PDB entry 6QL9 | X-ray diffraction, 2.82 A resolution | chains C and F of the 12 polymer chains in the assembly

# Chain C (and F)
Protein: Fatty acid synthase subunit alpha
From: Saccharomyces cerevisiae (strain ATCC 204508 / S288c)
Notes: EC 2.3.1.86, 1.1.1.100, 2.3.1.41; chain F of this document is another copy of the same molecule, construct and numbering; everything in this record applies to it too
Reference sequence: P19097 (FAS2_YEAST); residue numbers follow UniProt; this construct covers 1-1887
Chain sequence (1887 residues; row label = number of the first residue in the row):
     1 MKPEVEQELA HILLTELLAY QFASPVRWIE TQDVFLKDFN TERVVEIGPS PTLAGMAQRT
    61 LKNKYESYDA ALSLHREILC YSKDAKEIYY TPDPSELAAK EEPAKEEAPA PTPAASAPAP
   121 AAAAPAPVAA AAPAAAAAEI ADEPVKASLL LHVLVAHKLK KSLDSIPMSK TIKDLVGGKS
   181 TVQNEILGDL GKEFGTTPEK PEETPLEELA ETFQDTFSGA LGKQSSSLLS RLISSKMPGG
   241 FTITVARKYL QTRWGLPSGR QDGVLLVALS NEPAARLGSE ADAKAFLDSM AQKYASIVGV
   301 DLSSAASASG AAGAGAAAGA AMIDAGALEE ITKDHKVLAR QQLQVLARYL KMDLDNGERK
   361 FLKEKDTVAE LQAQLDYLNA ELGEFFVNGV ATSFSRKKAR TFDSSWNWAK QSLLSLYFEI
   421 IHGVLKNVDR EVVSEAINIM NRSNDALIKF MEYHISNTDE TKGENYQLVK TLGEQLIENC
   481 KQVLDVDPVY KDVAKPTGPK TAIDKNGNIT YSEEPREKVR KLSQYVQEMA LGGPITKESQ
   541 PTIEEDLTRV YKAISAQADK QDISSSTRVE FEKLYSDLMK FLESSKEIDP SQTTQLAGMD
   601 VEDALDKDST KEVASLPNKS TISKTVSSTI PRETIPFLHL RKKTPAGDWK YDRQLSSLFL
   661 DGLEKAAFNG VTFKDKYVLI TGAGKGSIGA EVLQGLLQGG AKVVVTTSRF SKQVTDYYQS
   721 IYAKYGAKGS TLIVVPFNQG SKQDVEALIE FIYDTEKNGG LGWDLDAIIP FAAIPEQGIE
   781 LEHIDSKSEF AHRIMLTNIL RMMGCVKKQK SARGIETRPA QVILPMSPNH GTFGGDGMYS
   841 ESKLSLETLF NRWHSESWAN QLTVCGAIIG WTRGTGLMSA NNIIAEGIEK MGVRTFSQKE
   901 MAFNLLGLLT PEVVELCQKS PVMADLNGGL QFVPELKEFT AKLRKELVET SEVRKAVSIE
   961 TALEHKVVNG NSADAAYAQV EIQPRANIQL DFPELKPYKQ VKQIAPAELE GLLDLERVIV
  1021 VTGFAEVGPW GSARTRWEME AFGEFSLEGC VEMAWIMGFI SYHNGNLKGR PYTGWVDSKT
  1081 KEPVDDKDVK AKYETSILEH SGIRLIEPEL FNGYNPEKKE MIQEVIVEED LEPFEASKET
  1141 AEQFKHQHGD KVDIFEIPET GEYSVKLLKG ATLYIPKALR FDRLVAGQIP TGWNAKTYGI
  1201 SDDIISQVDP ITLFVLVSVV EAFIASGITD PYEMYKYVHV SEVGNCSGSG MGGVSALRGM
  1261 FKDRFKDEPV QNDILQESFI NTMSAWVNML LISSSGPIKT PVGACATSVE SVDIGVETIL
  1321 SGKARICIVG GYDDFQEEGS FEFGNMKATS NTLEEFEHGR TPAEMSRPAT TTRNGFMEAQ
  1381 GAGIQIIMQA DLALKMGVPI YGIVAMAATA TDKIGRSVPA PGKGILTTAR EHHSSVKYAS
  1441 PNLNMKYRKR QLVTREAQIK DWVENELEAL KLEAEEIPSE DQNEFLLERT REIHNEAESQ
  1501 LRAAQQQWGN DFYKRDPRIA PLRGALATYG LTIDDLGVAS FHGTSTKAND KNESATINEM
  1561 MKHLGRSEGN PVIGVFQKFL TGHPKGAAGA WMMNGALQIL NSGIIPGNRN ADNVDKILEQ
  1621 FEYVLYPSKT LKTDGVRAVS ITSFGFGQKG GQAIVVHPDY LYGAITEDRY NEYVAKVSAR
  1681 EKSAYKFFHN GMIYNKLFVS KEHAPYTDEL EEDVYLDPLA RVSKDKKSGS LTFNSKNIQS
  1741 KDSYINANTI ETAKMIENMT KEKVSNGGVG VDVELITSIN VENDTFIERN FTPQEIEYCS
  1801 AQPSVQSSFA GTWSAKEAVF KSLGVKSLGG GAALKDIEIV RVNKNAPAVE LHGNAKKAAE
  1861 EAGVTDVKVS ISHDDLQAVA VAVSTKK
Unresolved in the structure: 97-139, 303-327, 540-598, 1887
UniProt features mapped onto this chain:
  - active site (For beta-ketoacyl synthase activity): Cys1305, His1542, His1583
  - binding site (acetyl-CoA): Asp1772 to Glu1774, Tyr1798, Ser1808, Glu1817 to Ser1827, Arg1841 to Lys1844, Ile1871 to His1873
  - binding site (Mg(2+)): Asp1772, Val1773, Glu1774, Ser1872, His1873
  - modified residue: Ser50 (Phosphoserine), Ser180 (O-(pantetheine 4'-phosphoryl)serine), Ser523 (Phosphoserine), Ser958 (Phosphoserine), Ser1440 (Phosphoserine)
  - cross-link: Lys37 (Glycyl lysine isopeptide (Lys-Gly) (interchain with G-Cter in ubiquitin))
  - mutagenesis: Gly1250 (G1250S: Cerulenin-resistance), Val1769 (V1769D: Does not affect oligomerization; when associated with S-1771 and L-1773 or S-1771; L-1773; S-1879 and E-1881), Gly1770 (G1770D: Loss of transferase activity), Val1771 (V1771S: Does not affect oligomerization but lacks transferase activity; when associated with D-1769 and L-1773 or D-1769; L-1773; S-1879 and E-1881), Asp1772 (D1772S: Loss of transferase activity; when associated with S-1774), Val1773 (V1773L: Does not affect oligomerization but lacks transferase activity; when associated with D-1769 and S-1771 or D-1769; S-1771; S-1879 and E-1881), Glu1774 (E1774S: Loss of transferase activity; when associated with S-1772), Arg1841 (R1841A: Loss off transferase activity), Val1879 (V1879S: Does not affect oligomerization but lacks transferase activity; when associated with D-1769; S-1771; L-1773 and E-1881), Val1881 (V1881E: Does not affect oligomerization but lacks transferase activity; when associated with D-1769; S-1771; L-1773 and S-1879)
Covalent attachments: 4'-phosphopantetheine (PNS) linked to Ser180
Metal / ion sites: Na+ site 1: Arg985, Glu1048 (shared with 2 residues of chain I); Na+ site 2 near Glu1026 (its only coordinating residue here); Na+ site 3: Glu1052, Tyr1198, Glu1221; Na+ site 4: Thr1212, Glu1277
Ligand contacts:
  - adenosine-2'-5'-diphosphate (A2P): Gly682, Ala683, Gly684, Lys685, Ser687, Ile688, Thr706, Thr707, Ser708, Arg709, Phe737, Asn738, Gln739, Gly740, Phe771, Ala772, Ala773, Ile774, Ile794
  - 4'-phosphopantetheine (PNS): Cys1305, Met1346, Lys1347, Phe1376, Ser1417, Pro1419, Ala1420, Pro1421, His1542, Thr1544, Thr1546, Ala1548, Asn1549, His1583, Phe1644, Phe1646
From the paper describing this entry:
  - post-translational modification sites: Ser180
  - binding site for 4'-phosphopantetheine: Ser180

# Interface between chain C and chain F
Contacting residue pairs (389):
  Glu1016(C) - Arg1515(F)  salt bridge
  Glu1117(C) - His1146(F)
  Lys1118(C) - His1146(F)
  Lys1118(C) - Gln1147(F)  hydrogen bond (side chain-backbone)
  Glu1120(C) - Gln1147(F)  hydrogen bond
  Glu1120(C) - Phe1265(F)
  Met1121(C) - Arg1264(F)
  Met1121(C) - Phe1265(F)
  Ile1122(C) - Ile1122(F)  hydrophobic
  Ile1122(C) - Tyr1174(F)  hydrophobic
  Ile1122(C) - Phe1265(F)  hydrogen bond (backbone-backbone)
  Ile1122(C) - Lys1266(F)
  Ile1122(C) - Asp1267(F)
  Gln1123(C) - Thr1140(F)
  Gln1123(C) - Asp1267(F)
  Glu1128(C) - Phe1134(F)
  Phe1134(C) - Glu1128(F)
  Phe1134(C) - Ile1175(F)  hydrophobic
  Thr1140(C) - Gln1123(F)
  Gln1143(C) - Lys1177(F)
  Gln1143(C) - Ala1178(F)  hydrogen bond (backbone-backbone)
  Gln1143(C) - Leu1179(F)
  Phe1144(C) - Ile1175(F)  hydrophobic
  Phe1144(C) - Pro1176(F)
  Phe1144(C) - Lys1177(F)
  His1146(C) - Glu1117(F)
  His1146(C) - Lys1118(F)
  His1146(C) - Ala1178(F)  hydrogen bond (side chain-backbone)
  His1146(C) - Arg1180(F)  hydrogen bond
  Gln1147(C) - Lys1118(F)  hydrogen bond (backbone-side chain)
  Gln1147(C) - Glu1120(F)  hydrogen bond
  Gln1147(C) - Pro1176(F)
  Gln1147(C) - Lys1177(F)
  Gln1147(C) - Ala1178(F)
  His1148(C) - Ile1175(F)
  His1148(C) - Pro1176(F)  hydrogen bond (side chain-backbone)
  Leu1167(C) - Ile1175(F)  hydrophobic
  Thr1172(C) - Pro1176(F)
  Leu1173(C) - Leu1173(F)  hydrophobic
  Leu1173(C) - Tyr1174(F)
  Leu1173(C) - Ile1175(F)  hydrophobic
  Tyr1174(C) - Leu1173(F)
  Tyr1174(C) - Tyr1174(F)  hydrogen bond (backbone-backbone)
  Tyr1174(C) - Pro1176(F)  hydrophobic
  Tyr1174(C) - Lys1266(F)
  Ile1175(C) - Phe1134(F)  hydrophobic
  Ile1175(C) - Phe1144(F)  hydrophobic
  Ile1175(C) - His1148(F)
  Ile1175(C) - Leu1167(F)  hydrophobic
  Ile1175(C) - Leu1173(F)  hydrophobic
  Pro1176(C) - Phe1144(F)
  Pro1176(C) - Gln1147(F)
  Pro1176(C) - His1148(F)  hydrogen bond (backbone-side chain)
  Pro1176(C) - Thr1172(F)
  Pro1176(C) - Tyr1174(F)  hydrophobic
  Lys1177(C) - Gln1143(F)
  Lys1177(C) - Phe1144(F)
  Lys1177(C) - Gln1147(F)
  Lys1177(C) - Asp1267(F)  salt bridge
  Ala1178(C) - Gln1143(F)  hydrogen bond (backbone-backbone)
  Ala1178(C) - His1146(F)
  Ala1178(C) - Gln1147(F)
  Leu1179(C) - Gln1143(F)
  Arg1180(C) - His1146(F)
  Tyr1232(C) - Ile1414(F)
  His1239(C) - Arg1430(F)
  Ser1241(C) - Thr1427(F)
  Ser1241(C) - Arg1430(F)  hydrogen bond
  Glu1242(C) - Arg1430(F)  salt bridge
  Met1251(C) - Phe1279(F)  hydrophobic
  Val1254(C) - Phe1261(F)
  Leu1257(C) - Leu1257(F)  hydrophobic
  Leu1257(C) - Phe1261(F)  hydrophobic
  Arg1258(C) - Phe1261(F)
  Met1260(C) - Glu1338(F)
  Met1260(C) - Gly1339(F)
  Met1260(C) - Glu1342(F)
  Phe1261(C) - Val1254(F)
  Phe1261(C) - Leu1257(F)  hydrophobic
  Phe1261(C) - Arg1258(F)
  Phe1261(C) - Phe1261(F)  hydrophobic
  Phe1261(C) - Lys1262(F)
  Phe1261(C) - Glu1338(F)
  Lys1262(C) - Phe1261(F)
  Lys1262(C) - Phe1265(F)
  Arg1264(C) - Met1121(F)
  Arg1264(C) - Phe1341(F)
  Arg1264(C) - Glu1342(F)  salt bridge
  Arg1264(C) - Asn1345(F)
  Phe1265(C) - Glu1120(F)
  Phe1265(C) - Met1121(F)
  Phe1265(C) - Ile1122(F)  hydrogen bond (backbone-backbone)
  Phe1265(C) - Lys1262(F)
  Lys1266(C) - Ile1122(F)
  Lys1266(C) - Tyr1174(F)
  Asp1267(C) - Met1121(F)
  Asp1267(C) - Ile1122(F)
  Asp1267(C) - Lys1177(F)  salt bridge
  Asn1272(C) - Glu1342(F)
  Asn1272(C) - Asn1345(F)
  Asn1272(C) - Met1346(F)
  Asp1273(C) - Met1346(F)
  Ile1274(C) - Glu1342(F)
  Leu1275(C) - Glu1342(F)
  Leu1275(C) - Phe1343(F)  hydrophobic
  Gln1276(C) - Met1346(F)
  Gln1276(C) - Val1418(F)
  Gln1276(C) - Pro1419(F)
  Phe1279(C) - Met1251(F)  hydrophobic
  Phe1279(C) - Phe1646(F)  hydrophobic
  Ile1280(C) - Ile1280(F)  hydrophobic
  Ile1280(C) - Val1302(F)  hydrophobic
  Asn1281(C) - Val1302(F)
  Asn1281(C) - Ala1304(F)
  Asn1281(C) - Phe1646(F)  hydrogen bond (side chain-backbone)
  Asn1281(C) - Lys1649(F)
  Ala1285(C) - Gly1647(F)
  Trp1286(C) - Arg1416(F)
  Trp1286(C) - Val1418(F)  hydrophobic
  Asn1288(C) - Thr1411(F)
  Asn1288(C) - Asp1412(F)
  Asn1288(C) - Lys1413(F)
  Asn1288(C) - Ile1414(F)
  Asn1288(C) - Gln1648(F)  hydrogen bond
  Met1289(C) - Ile1414(F)
  Met1289(C) - Gly1415(F)  hydrogen bond (backbone-backbone)
  Met1289(C) - Arg1416(F)  hydrogen bond (backbone-side chain)
  Met1289(C) - Ser1417(F)
  Met1289(C) - Val1418(F)
  Met1289(C) - Gln1648(F)
  Leu1290(C) - Arg1416(F)
  Ser1293(C) - Asp1412(F)
  Ser1293(C) - Lys1413(F)
  Ser1293(C) - Ile1414(F)  hydrogen bond (side chain-backbone)
  Ser1294(C) - Thr1411(F)  hydrogen bond (backbone-side chain)
  Ser1294(C) - Asp1412(F)
  Ser1295(C) - Ala1410(F)
  Ser1295(C) - Thr1411(F)
  Ser1295(C) - Asp1412(F)  hydrogen bond (side chain-backbone)
  Ser1295(C) - Gly1424(F)
  Gly1296(C) - Thr1409(F)
  Gly1296(C) - Ala1410(F)
  Gly1296(C) - Thr1411(F)  hydrogen bond (backbone-backbone)
  Pro1297(C) - Thr1409(F)
  Ile1298(C) - Glu1310(F)
  Ile1298(C) - Thr1409(F)  hydrogen bond (backbone-side chain)
  Ile1298(C) - Ala1410(F)
  Ile1298(C) - Thr1411(F)
  Ile1298(C) - Lys1649(F)  hydrogen bond (backbone-side chain)
  Lys1299(C) - Glu1310(F)
  Lys1299(C) - Asp1313(F)  salt bridge
  Lys1299(C) - Ile1314(F)
  Thr1300(C) - Thr1300(F)
  Thr1300(C) - Pro1301(F)
  Thr1300(C) - Val1302(F)  hydrogen bond (backbone-backbone)
  Thr1300(C) - Glu1310(F)  hydrogen bond (backbone-side chain)
  Thr1300(C) - Lys1649(F)  hydrogen bond
  Pro1301(C) - Thr1300(F)
  Val1302(C) - Ile1280(F)  hydrophobic
  Val1302(C) - Asn1281(F)
  Val1302(C) - Thr1300(F)  hydrogen bond (backbone-backbone)
  Val1302(C) - Val1302(F)  hydrophobic
  Ala1304(C) - Asn1281(F)
  Glu1310(C) - Ile1298(F)
  Glu1310(C) - Lys1299(F)
  Glu1310(C) - Thr1300(F)  hydrogen bond (side chain-backbone)
  Asp1313(C) - Lys1299(F)  salt bridge
  Asp1313(C) - Lys1323(F)  salt bridge
  Ile1314(C) - Lys1299(F)
  Glu1317(C) - Ser1321(F)
  Glu1317(C) - Lys1323(F)  salt bridge
  Ser1321(C) - Glu1317(F)
  Lys1323(C) - Asp1313(F)  salt bridge
  Lys1323(C) - Glu1317(F)  salt bridge
  Lys1323(C) - Ala1407(F)  hydrogen bond (side chain-backbone)
  Glu1338(C) - Met1260(F)
  Glu1338(C) - Phe1261(F)
  Gly1339(C) - Met1260(F)
  Phe1341(C) - Arg1264(F)
  Glu1342(C) - Met1260(F)
  Glu1342(C) - Arg1264(F)  salt bridge
  Glu1342(C) - Asn1272(F)
  Glu1342(C) - Ile1274(F)
  Glu1342(C) - Leu1275(F)
  Phe1343(C) - Leu1275(F)  hydrophobic
  Asn1345(C) - Arg1264(F)
  Asn1345(C) - Asn1272(F)
  Met1346(C) - Asn1272(F)
  Met1346(C) - Asp1273(F)
  Met1346(C) - Gln1276(F)
  Ala1407(C) - Lys1323(F)  hydrogen bond (backbone-side chain)
  Thr1409(C) - Gly1296(F)
  Thr1409(C) - Pro1297(F)
  Thr1409(C) - Ile1298(F)  hydrogen bond (side chain-backbone)
  Ala1410(C) - Ser1295(F)
  Ala1410(C) - Gly1296(F)
  Ala1410(C) - Ile1298(F)
  Thr1411(C) - Asn1288(F)
  Thr1411(C) - Ser1294(F)  hydrogen bond (side chain-backbone)
  Thr1411(C) - Ser1295(F)
  Thr1411(C) - Gly1296(F)  hydrogen bond (backbone-backbone)
  Thr1411(C) - Ile1298(F)
  Asp1412(C) - Asn1288(F)
  Asp1412(C) - Ser1293(F)
  Asp1412(C) - Ser1294(F)
  Asp1412(C) - Ser1295(F)  hydrogen bond (backbone-side chain)
  Asp1412(C) - Tyr1706(F)  hydrogen bond (backbone-side chain)
  Asp1412(C) - Tyr1715(F)  hydrogen bond (backbone-side chain)
  Lys1413(C) - Asn1288(F)
  Lys1413(C) - Met1289(F)
  Lys1413(C) - Ser1293(F)
  Lys1413(C) - Tyr1706(F)
  Lys1413(C) - Asp1708(F)  salt bridge
  Lys1413(C) - Glu1711(F)  salt bridge
  Lys1413(C) - Tyr1715(F)
  Ile1414(C) - Tyr1232(F)
  Ile1414(C) - Asn1288(F)
  Ile1414(C) - Met1289(F)
  Ile1414(C) - Ser1293(F)  hydrogen bond (backbone-side chain)
  Ile1414(C) - Lys1701(F)
  Ile1414(C) - Glu1702(F)
  Ile1414(C) - His1703(F)
  Ile1414(C) - Ala1704(F)
  Gly1415(C) - Met1289(F)  hydrogen bond (backbone-backbone)
  Arg1416(C) - Trp1286(F)
  Arg1416(C) - Met1289(F)  hydrogen bond (side chain-backbone)
  Arg1416(C) - Leu1290(F)
  Arg1416(C) - Lys1701(F)  hydrogen bond (side chain-backbone)
  Ser1417(C) - Met1289(F)
  Val1418(C) - Gln1276(F)
  Val1418(C) - Trp1286(F)  hydrophobic
  Val1418(C) - Met1289(F)
  Pro1419(C) - Gln1276(F)
  Lys1423(C) - Glu1712(F)  salt bridge
  Lys1423(C) - Tyr1715(F)
  Gly1424(C) - Ser1295(F)
  Leu1426(C) - Glu1712(F)
  Leu1426(C) - Leu1716(F)  hydrophobic
  Thr1427(C) - Ser1241(F)
  Thr1427(C) - Tyr1715(F)
  Ala1429(C) - Leu1716(F)
  Arg1430(C) - His1239(F)
  Arg1430(C) - Ser1241(F)  hydrogen bond
  Arg1430(C) - Glu1242(F)  salt bridge
  Arg1430(C) - Tyr1715(F)
  Arg1430(C) - Leu1716(F)
  Arg1430(C) - Pro1718(F)
  Glu1431(C) - Leu1716(F)  hydrogen bond (backbone-backbone)
  Glu1431(C) - Pro1718(F)
  Glu1431(C) - Gln1739(F)  hydrogen bond (backbone-side chain)
  His1432(C) - Asp1717(F)  salt bridge
  His1432(C) - Pro1718(F)
  His1432(C) - Leu1719(F)
  His1432(C) - Gln1739(F)
  His1432(C) - Ser1740(F)
  His1432(C) - Tyr1744(F)
  His1433(C) - Gln1739(F)  hydrogen bond (backbone-side chain)
  Ser1434(C) - Gln1739(F)
  Ser1434(C) - Ser1740(F)
  Ser1434(C) - Lys1741(F)
  Ser1434(C) - Tyr1744(F)
  Ser1435(C) - Glu1488(F)
  Ser1435(C) - Lys1741(F)
  Ser1435(C) - Tyr1744(F)
  Ser1435(C) - Ile1745(F)
  Val1436(C) - Glu1488(F)
  Lys1437(C) - Asp1481(F)  salt bridge
  Lys1437(C) - Glu1484(F)
  Lys1437(C) - Glu1488(F)  hydrogen bond (backbone-side chain)
  Tyr1438(C) - Asp1481(F)
  Tyr1438(C) - Phe1485(F)  hydrophobic
  Tyr1438(C) - Glu1488(F)  hydrogen bond (backbone-side chain)
  Ser1440(C) - Glu1492(F)  hydrogen bond
  Pro1441(C) - Arg1489(F)
  Pro1441(C) - Glu1492(F)
  Asn1442(C) - Glu1492(F)
  Asn1442(C) - Glu1496(F)
  Tyr1447(C) - Trp1462(F)
  Tyr1447(C) - Glu1466(F)  hydrogen bond
  Tyr1447(C) - Glu1496(F)  hydrogen bond
  Gln1451(C) - Trp1462(F)  hydrogen bond
  Gln1451(C) - Glu1466(F)  hydrogen bond
  Arg1455(C) - Arg1455(F)
  Arg1455(C) - Gln1458(F)  hydrogen bond
  Gln1458(C) - Arg1455(F)  hydrogen bond
  Gln1458(C) - Gln1458(F)  hydrogen bond
  Trp1462(C) - Tyr1447(F)
  Trp1462(C) - Gln1451(F)  hydrogen bond
  Glu1466(C) - Tyr1447(F)  hydrogen bond
  Glu1466(C) - Gln1451(F)  hydrogen bond
  Ile1477(C) - Tyr1438(F)  hydrophobic
  Asp1481(C) - Lys1437(F)  salt bridge
  Asp1481(C) - Tyr1438(F)
  Glu1484(C) - Lys1437(F)
  Phe1485(C) - Tyr1438(F)  hydrophobic
  Glu1488(C) - Ser1435(F)
  Glu1488(C) - Val1436(F)  hydrogen bond (side chain-backbone)
  Glu1488(C) - Lys1437(F)  hydrogen bond (side chain-backbone)
  Glu1488(C) - Tyr1438(F)  hydrogen bond (side chain-backbone)
  Glu1488(C) - Arg1518(F)  salt bridge
  Arg1489(C) - Pro1441(F)
  Glu1492(C) - Ser1440(F)  hydrogen bond
  Glu1492(C) - Pro1441(F)
  Glu1492(C) - Asn1442(F)
  Glu1492(C) - Asp1516(F)
  Glu1492(C) - Arg1518(F)  salt bridge
  Asn1495(C) - Arg1515(F)  hydrogen bond (side chain-backbone)
  Glu1496(C) - Asn1442(F)
  Glu1496(C) - Tyr1447(F)  hydrogen bond
  Glu1496(C) - Trp1508(F)
  Glu1498(C) - Arg1515(F)  salt bridge
  Ser1499(C) - Gln1507(F)
  Ser1499(C) - Arg1515(F)
  Gln1500(C) - Gln1507(F)
  Arg1502(C) - Arg1515(F)
  Ala1503(C) - Gln1507(F)
  Gln1507(C) - Ser1499(F)
  Gln1507(C) - Gln1500(F)
  Gln1507(C) - Ala1503(F)
  Trp1508(C) - Glu1496(F)
  Lys1514(C) - Ser1321(F)
  Arg1515(C) - Glu1016(F)  salt bridge
  Arg1515(C) - Asn1495(F)  hydrogen bond (backbone-side chain)
  Arg1515(C) - Glu1498(F)  salt bridge
  Arg1515(C) - Ser1499(F)
  Arg1515(C) - Arg1502(F)
  Asp1516(C) - Glu1492(F)
  Pro1517(C) - Pro1718(F)
  Pro1517(C) - Leu1719(F)  hydrophobic
  Pro1517(C) - Tyr1744(F)  hydrophobic
  Arg1518(C) - Glu1488(F)  salt bridge
  Arg1518(C) - Glu1492(F)  salt bridge
  Arg1518(C) - Tyr1744(F)  hydrogen bond
  Glu1559(C) - Glu1712(F)
  His1563(C) - Leu1716(F)  hydrogen bond (side chain-backbone)
  His1563(C) - Gln1739(F)
  Phe1646(C) - Phe1279(F)  hydrophobic
  Phe1646(C) - Asn1281(F)  hydrogen bond (backbone-side chain)
  Gly1647(C) - Ala1285(F)
  Gln1648(C) - Asn1288(F)  hydrogen bond
  Gln1648(C) - Met1289(F)
  Lys1649(C) - Asn1281(F)
  Lys1649(C) - Ile1298(F)  hydrogen bond (side chain-backbone)
  Lys1649(C) - Thr1300(F)  hydrogen bond
  Lys1701(C) - Ile1414(F)
  Lys1701(C) - Arg1416(F)  hydrogen bond (backbone-side chain)
  Glu1702(C) - Ile1414(F)
  His1703(C) - Ile1414(F)
  Ala1704(C) - Ile1414(F)
  Tyr1706(C) - Asp1412(F)  hydrogen bond (side chain-backbone)
  Tyr1706(C) - Lys1413(F)
  Asp1708(C) - Lys1413(F)  salt bridge
  Glu1711(C) - Lys1413(F)  salt bridge
  Glu1712(C) - Lys1423(F)  salt bridge
  Glu1712(C) - Leu1426(F)
  Glu1712(C) - Glu1559(F)
  Tyr1715(C) - Asp1412(F)  hydrogen bond (side chain-backbone)
  Tyr1715(C) - Lys1413(F)
  Tyr1715(C) - Lys1423(F)
  Tyr1715(C) - Gly1424(F)
  Tyr1715(C) - Thr1427(F)
  Tyr1715(C) - Arg1430(F)
  Leu1716(C) - Leu1426(F)  hydrophobic
  Leu1716(C) - Ala1429(F)
  Leu1716(C) - Arg1430(F)
  Leu1716(C) - Glu1431(F)  hydrogen bond (backbone-backbone)
  Leu1716(C) - His1563(F)  hydrogen bond (backbone-side chain)
  Asp1717(C) - His1432(F)
  Pro1718(C) - Arg1430(F)
  Pro1718(C) - Glu1431(F)
  Pro1718(C) - His1432(F)
  Pro1718(C) - Pro1517(F)
  Leu1719(C) - His1432(F)
  Leu1719(C) - Pro1517(F)  hydrophobic
  Gln1739(C) - Glu1431(F)  hydrogen bond (side chain-backbone)
  Gln1739(C) - His1432(F)
  Gln1739(C) - His1433(F)  hydrogen bond (side chain-backbone)
  Gln1739(C) - Ser1434(F)
  Gln1739(C) - His1563(F)
  Ser1740(C) - His1432(F)
  Ser1740(C) - Ser1434(F)
  Lys1741(C) - Ser1434(F)
  Lys1741(C) - Ser1435(F)  hydrogen bond
  Tyr1744(C) - His1432(F)
  Tyr1744(C) - Ser1434(F)
  Tyr1744(C) - Ser1435(F)
  Tyr1744(C) - Pro1517(F)  hydrophobic
  Tyr1744(C) - Arg1518(F)  hydrogen bond
  Ile1745(C) - Ser1435(F)
Also at the interface, not in a pair above, chain C (167 interface residues in all): Val1125, Glu1129, Pro1133, Gly1250, Glu1268, Leu1291, Ala1439, Arg1491, Ser1700, Ser1743
Also at the interface, not in a pair above, chain F (166 interface residues in all): Val1125, Glu1132, Pro1133, Gly1250, Glu1268, Leu1291, Ala1439, Ile1477, Lys1514, Ser1700, Ser1743

# In short
The interface between chain C and chain F involves 167 residues on one side and 166 on the other; the contacts
include 80 hydrogen bonds and 29 salt bridges. Among the polar pairs are Glu1016(C)-Arg1515(F),
Lys1177(C)-Asp1267(F) and Glu1242(C)-Arg1430(F). From the paper: a binding site for 4'-phosphopantetheine at
Ser180(C); a modification site at Ser180(C).
Chain C and chain F are both Fatty acid synthase subunit alpha (Saccharomyces cerevisiae (strain ATCC 204508 /
S288c)); the structure, Structure of Fatty acid synthase complex from Saccharomyces cerevisiae at 2.9
Angstrom, was determined by X-ray diffraction, deposited together with 6QL5, 6QL6 and 6QL7.
